PDB entry 8FWE | electron microscopy, 3.46 A resolution | chains AM and S3 of the 102 polymer chains in the assembly

Chain AM:
Name: Neck 2 protein, gp15
Organism: Agrobacterium phage Milano
UniProtKB: A0A482MFQ3 (A0A482MFQ3_9CAUD); residue numbers follow UniProt; this construct covers 1-141
Chain sequence (141 residues; numbered 1 to 141; the number before each row is that of its first residue):
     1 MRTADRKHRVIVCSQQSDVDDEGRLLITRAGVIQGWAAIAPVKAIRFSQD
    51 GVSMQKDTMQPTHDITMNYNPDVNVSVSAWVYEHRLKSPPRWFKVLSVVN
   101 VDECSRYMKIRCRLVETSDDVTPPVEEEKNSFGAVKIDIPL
Disordered / not traced: 126-141

Chain S3:
Name: Neck 1 protein, gp14
Organism: Agrobacterium phage Milano
UniProtKB: A0A482MHL8 (A0A482MHL8_9CAUD); residue numbers follow UniProt; this construct covers 1-202
Chain sequence (202 residues; numbered 1 to 202; the number before each row is that of its first residue):
     1 MNLDTLLPLQTIREHAKCDDNPRVTDDLLKLYREAAFEAAELYTGLSFTP
    51 EKTIVEPIRLKGRRGKIILSATPIAGRPVVFYGGGLGSPLELIPRPGSNV
   101 LFFPYGSPDRFQTWGDCHTCDVESQLMATYVTGRRCENSVPAGIIIGILK
   151 LIAWNINNPGDEVMSVRNTLNANAQGLIGGTNNGAVISGAQDEWFRYRRV
   201 LL
Disordered / not traced: 1, 104-123, 202

Interface between chain AM and chain S3:
Contacting residue pairs - 17 pairs, chain AM then chain S3:
  Arg2(AM) with Glu162(S3), salt bridge
  Thr3(AM) with Pro159(S3); Asp161(S3)
  Ala4(AM) with Arg23(S3); Asn157(S3); Pro159(S3)
  Lys7(AM) with Asn21(S3); Arg23(S3)
  His8(AM) with Asn21(S3), hydrogen bond
  Trp36(AM) with Pro22(S3), hydrophobic; Arg23(S3); Val24(S3)
  Arg85(AM) with Asp20(S3)
  Leu86(AM) with Asp19(S3); Asp20(S3), hydrogen bond (backbone-backbone)
  Lys87(AM) with Asp19(S3)
  Ser88(AM) with Asp20(S3)
Interface residues without a listed pair, chain S3 (14 interface residues in all): Gln10, Arg13, Cys18, Thr25

Overview:
The interface between chain AM and chain S3 involves 10 residues on one side and 14 on the other; the contacts
include 2 hydrogen bonds and 1 salt bridge. Polar pairs include Arg2(AM)-Glu162(S3), His8(AM)-Asn21(S3) and
Leu86(AM)-Asp20(S3).
Chain AM is Neck 2 protein, gp15 and chain S3 is Neck 1 protein, gp14, both from Agrobacterium phage Milano;
the structure, Neck structure of Agrobacterium phage Milano, C3 symmetry, was determined by electron
microscopy together with 8FWG, 8FWM, 8FXP and 8FXR from the same study.
